4M0A - chains A and P of the 4 polymer chains in the assembly; structure by X-ray diffraction, 1.85 A resolution.

== Chain A ==
Name: DNA-directed DNA/RNA polymerase mu
Source organism: Homo sapiens
Notes: EC 2.7.7.7
Reference sequence: Q9NP87 (DPOLM_HUMAN); numbering as in UniProt; present here: 132-397, 411-494
Amino-acid sequence (356 residues; each row starts with the number of its first residue; note: 12 numbers in that range are skipped by the numbering (no residue carries them; nothing is unmodelled there)):
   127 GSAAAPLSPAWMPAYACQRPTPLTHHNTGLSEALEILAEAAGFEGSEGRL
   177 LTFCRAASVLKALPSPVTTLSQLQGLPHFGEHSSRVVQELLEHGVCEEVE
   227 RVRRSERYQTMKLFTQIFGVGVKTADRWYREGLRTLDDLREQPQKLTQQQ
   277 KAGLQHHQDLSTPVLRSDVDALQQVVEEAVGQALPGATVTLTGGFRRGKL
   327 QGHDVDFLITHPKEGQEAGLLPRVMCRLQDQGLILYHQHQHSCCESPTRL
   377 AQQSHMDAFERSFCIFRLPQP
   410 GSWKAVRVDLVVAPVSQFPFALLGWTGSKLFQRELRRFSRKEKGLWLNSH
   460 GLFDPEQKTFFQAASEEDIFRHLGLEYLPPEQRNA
Disordered / not traced: 127-137, 365-384
Differences from the reference sequence: expression tag (127-131); insertion (410)
Swiss-Prot annotation at these positions:
  - region: Arg323 to Asp332 (Involved in ssDNA binding)
  - binding site (Mg(2+)): Asp330, Asp332, Asp418
  - site: Gly433 (Responsible for the low discrimination between dNTP and rNTP)
Bound ions: Mg2+ site 1: Thr241, Ile243, Val246 (shared with DT3(P) of chain P); Mg2+ site 2: Asp330, Asp332 (together with pyrophosphate) (shared with DT5(P) of chain P); Mn2+: Asp330, Asp332, Asp418 (shared with DT5(P) of chain P)
Residues lining bound ligands: pyrophosphate (PPV): Gly319, Gly320, Arg323, Lys325, Gln327, Gly328, Asp330, Asp332
From the paper describing this entry:
  - conformationally variable residues (side-chain flip): His329, Asp330
  - mutagenesis - H363A, H363P, M382A: decreased catalytic activity (single-nucleotide gap-filling activity)
  - mutagenesis - H363P: decreased catalytic activity on single-stranded substrate
  - mutagenesis - H363A (93 +/- 4 %), H363P (84 +/- 5 %): unchanged catalytic activity on substrate with complementary ends
  - mutagenesis - H363A (57 +/- 4 %), H363P (25 +/- 3%): decreased catalytic activity on substrate lacking complementarity
  - mutagenesis - M382A, F385A: decreased catalytic activity on template-independent synthesis
  - mutagenesis - M382A: decreased catalytic activity on DSB substrate with complementary ends
  - mutagenesis - M382A: decreased catalytic activity on DSB substrates lacking complementarity
  - mutagenesis - F385A: unchanged catalytic activity on gap filling
  - mutagenesis - F385A: unchanged catalytic activity on DSB substrates with complementary ends
  - mutagenesis - F385A: abolished catalytic activity on noncomplementary ends

== Chain P ==
Molecule: upstream primer strand
Sequence (5 nucleotides; row label = number of the first residue in the row):
     1 CGTAT
Bound ions: Mg2+ site 1: DT3 (shared with Thr241(A), Ile243(A), Val246(A) of chain A); Mg2+ site 2: DT5 (together with pyrophosphate) (shared with Asp330(A), Asp332(A) of chain A); Mn2+: DT5 (shared with Asp330(A), Asp332(A), Asp418(A) of chain A)

== Interface between chain A and chain P ==
Contacting residue pairs - 28 pairs, chain A then chain P:
  Ile243(A) - DT3(P)  phosphate contact
  Phe244(A) - DT3(P)  phosphate contact
  Gly245(A) - DG2(P)  phosphate contact
  Gly245(A) - DT3(P)  hydrogen bond to the phosphate
  Val246(A) - DG2(P)  hydrogen bond to the phosphate
  Val246(A) - DT3(P)  hydrogen bond to the phosphate
  Gly247(A) - DG2(P)  hydrogen bond to the phosphate
  Gly247(A) - DT3(P)  phosphate contact
  Lys249(A) - DC1(P)  phosphate contact
  Lys249(A) - DG2(P)  phosphate contact
  Thr250(A) - DC1(P)  hydrogen bond to the phosphate
  Thr250(A) - DG2(P)  hydrogen bond to the phosphate
  Gln275(A) - DG2(P)  sugar contact
  Arg323(A) - DT5(P)  hydrogen bond to the phosphate
  Asp330(A) - DT5(P)  phosphate contact
  Asp332(A) - DA4(P)  phosphate contact
  Asp332(A) - DT5(P)  phosphate contact
  Phe389(A) - DT3(P)  sugar contact
  Phe389(A) - DA4(P)  sugar contact
  Arg416(A) - DT3(P)  phosphate contact
  Arg416(A) - DA4(P)  salt bridge to the phosphate
  Asp418(A) - DA4(P)  sugar contact
  Gly433(A) - DT5(P)  sugar contact
  Trp434(A) - DA4(P)  sugar contact
  Trp434(A) - DT5(P)  sugar contact
  Thr435(A) - DT5(P)  phosphate contact
  Gly436(A) - DT5(P)  hydrogen bond to the phosphate
  Lys438(A) - DT5(P)  base contact
Interface residues without a listed pair, chain A (24 interface residues in all): Val248, Gly319, Arg387, Ser437, Gln441

== Overview ==
24 residues of chain A face 5 of chain P across their interface; the contacts include 8 hydrogen bonds and 1
salt bridge. Among the polar pairs are Gly245(A)-DT3(P), Val246(A)-DG2(P) and Val246(A)-DT3(P). The paper
reports that H363A, H363P and M382A of chain A reduce catalytic activity (single-nucleotide gap-filling
activity); conformational variability at His329(A) and Asp330(A).
Here chain A is DNA-directed DNA/RNA polymerase mu (Homo sapiens) and chain P is upstream primer strand. Entry
4M0A (Human DNA Polymerase Mu post-catalytic complex) was determined by X-ray diffraction (same publication as
4LZD, 4LZG and 4M04).
